7E1D - chains B and A; structure by X-ray diffraction, 2.00 A resolution.

Chain B (and A):
Protein: DNA-binding response regulator
From: Vibrio parahaemolyticus
Notes: chain A of this document is another copy of the same molecule, construct and numbering; everything in this record applies to it too
UniProtKB: A0A0L8SKF9 (A0A0L8SKF9_VIBPH); residue numbers follow UniProt; this construct covers 125-220
Amino-acid sequence (96 residues; each row starts with the number of its first residue):
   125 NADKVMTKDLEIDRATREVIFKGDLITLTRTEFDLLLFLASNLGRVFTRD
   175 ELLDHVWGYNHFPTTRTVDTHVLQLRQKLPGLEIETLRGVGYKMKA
Disordered / not traced: 125-126 (chain A: 125)
Modified positions: Mse130 (selenomethionine; parent Met); Mse218 (selenomethionine; parent Met)

How chain B and chain A interact:
Contacting residue pairs (103):
  Thr131(B) - Ala220(A)
  Lys132(B) - Glu207(A)  salt bridge
  Lys132(B) - Ala220(A)
  Leu134(B) - Leu203(A)  hydrophobic
  Phe145(B) - Leu203(A)
  Phe145(B) - Pro204(A)
  Phe145(B) - Leu206(A)
  Ile150(B) - Lys202(A)
  Thr151(B) - Lys202(A)  hydrogen bond (backbone-side chain)
  Leu152(B) - Lys202(A)
  Leu152(B) - Leu203(A)  hydrophobic
  Thr155(B) - His195(A)
  Glu156(B) - His195(A)
  Glu156(B) - Gln198(A)
  Glu156(B) - Leu199(A)
  Glu156(B) - Lys202(A)  salt bridge
  Leu159(B) - His195(A)
  Leu159(B) - Leu199(A)  hydrophobic
  Leu160(B) - Leu199(A)
  Leu160(B) - Leu206(A)  hydrophobic
  Leu163(B) - Ile208(A)  hydrophobic
  Leu163(B) - Mse218(A)
  Ala164(B) - Mse218(A)
  Leu167(B) - Mse218(A)  hydrophobic
  Leu167(B) - Lys219(A)
  Leu167(B) - Ala220(A)  hydrophobic
  Gly168(B) - Lys217(A)
  Gly168(B) - Mse218(A)  hydrogen bond (backbone-backbone)
  Gly168(B) - Lys219(A)
  Arg169(B) - Tyr216(A)
  Arg169(B) - Lys217(A)
  Val170(B) - Leu211(A)  hydrophobic
  Val170(B) - Tyr216(A)
  Val170(B) - Lys217(A)
  Phe171(B) - Gly215(A)
  Phe171(B) - Tyr216(A)  hydrogen bond (backbone-backbone)
  Thr172(B) - Val214(A)
  Arg173(B) - Thr189(A)  hydrogen bond
  Arg173(B) - Arg190(A)
  Arg173(B) - Val192(A)
  Arg173(B) - Asp193(A)  salt bridge
  Arg173(B) - Val214(A)  hydrogen bond (backbone-backbone)
  Asp174(B) - Arg173(A)  salt bridge
  Asp174(B) - Thr189(A)
  Leu176(B) - Val192(A)  hydrophobic
  Leu176(B) - Tyr216(A)  hydrophobic
  Leu177(B) - Thr188(A)
  Leu177(B) - Thr189(A)
  Leu177(B) - Val192(A)
  Trp181(B) - Pro187(A)
  Trp181(B) - Thr191(A)
  Trp181(B) - Val192(A)  hydrophobic
  Trp181(B) - His195(A)
  Phe186(B) - Phe186(A)  hydrophobic
  Phe186(B) - Pro187(A)
  Pro187(B) - Leu177(A)  hydrophobic
  Pro187(B) - Trp181(A)
  Pro187(B) - Phe186(A)
  Thr188(B) - Leu177(A)
  Thr189(B) - Arg173(A)  hydrogen bond
  Thr189(B) - Asp174(A)
  Val192(B) - Arg173(A)
  Val192(B) - Leu176(A)  hydrophobic
  Val192(B) - Leu177(A)  hydrophobic
  Val192(B) - Trp181(A)  hydrophobic
  Asp193(B) - Arg173(A)  salt bridge
  His195(B) - Thr155(A)  hydrogen bond
  His195(B) - Glu156(A)
  His195(B) - Leu159(A)
  His195(B) - Trp181(A)
  Gln198(B) - Glu156(A)
  Leu199(B) - Glu156(A)
  Leu199(B) - Leu159(A)  hydrophobic
  Leu199(B) - Leu160(A)
  Lys202(B) - Ile150(A)
  Lys202(B) - Thr151(A)  hydrogen bond (side chain-backbone)
  Lys202(B) - Leu152(A)
  Lys202(B) - Glu156(A)  salt bridge
  Leu203(B) - Leu134(A)  hydrophobic
  Leu203(B) - Phe145(A)
  Leu203(B) - Leu160(A)  hydrophobic
  Pro204(B) - Phe145(A)
  Pro204(B) - Lys146(A)
  Leu206(B) - Leu160(A)  hydrophobic
  Ile208(B) - Leu163(A)  hydrophobic
  Val214(B) - Thr172(A)
  Val214(B) - Arg173(A)
  Gly215(B) - Phe171(A)
  Tyr216(B) - Arg169(A)
  Tyr216(B) - Val170(A)
  Tyr216(B) - Phe171(A)  hydrogen bond (backbone-backbone)
  Tyr216(B) - Leu176(A)  hydrophobic
  Lys217(B) - Gly168(A)
  Lys217(B) - Arg169(A)
  Lys217(B) - Val170(A)
  Mse218(B) - Thr131(A)
  Mse218(B) - Leu163(A)
  Mse218(B) - Ala164(A)  hydrophobic
  Mse218(B) - Leu167(A)  hydrophobic
  Mse218(B) - Gly168(A)  hydrogen bond (backbone-backbone)
  Ala220(B) - Thr131(A)
  Ala220(B) - Lys132(A)
  Ala220(B) - Leu167(A)
Interface residues without a listed pair, chain B (53 interface residues in all): Asp133, Val143, Lys146, Thr153, Arg190, Thr191, Val196, Leu211, Lys219
Interface residues without a listed pair, chain A (54 interface residues in all): Val143, Thr153, Val196, Gly205

In short:
53 residues of chain B and 54 residues of chain A are in contact; the contacts include 10 hydrogen bonds and 6
salt bridges. Polar pairs include Lys132(B)-Glu207(A), Glu156(B)-Lys202(A) and Arg173(B)-Asp193(A).
Chain B and chain A are both DNA-binding response regulator (Vibrio parahaemolyticus); the structure, Se-DBD,
was determined by X-ray diffraction together with 7E1B, 7E1F and 7E1H from the same study.
